Entry 6OX7 (X-ray diffraction, 2.75 A resolution); this record covers chains A and C.

# Chain A
Protein: Non-structural protein 1
Organism: Influenza A virus (strain A/Brevig Mission/1/1918 H1N1)
UniProtKB: Q99AU3 (NS1_I18A0); residues 86-230 here = UniProt positions 86-230
Chain sequence (145 residues; each row starts with the number of its first residue):
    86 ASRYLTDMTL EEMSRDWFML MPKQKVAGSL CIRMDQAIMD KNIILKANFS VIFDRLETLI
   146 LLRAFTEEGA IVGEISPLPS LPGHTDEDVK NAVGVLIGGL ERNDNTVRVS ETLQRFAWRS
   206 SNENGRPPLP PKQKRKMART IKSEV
Not modelled in the structure: 213-230
Sequence notes: engineered mutation Arg187 (Trp in Q99AU3)
Swiss-Prot annotation at these positions:
  - region: Val180 to Pro215 (CPSF4-binding), Ala223 to Val230 (PABPN1-binding)
  - motif: Ile137 to Leu146 (Nuclear export signal)
Reported in the primary citation:
  - mutagenesis - L95I/M98L, W187R: unchanged binding to Phosphatidylinositol 3-kinase regulatory subunit beta (chain C)

# Chain C
Protein: Phosphatidylinositol 3-kinase regulatory subunit beta
Organism: Homo sapiens
Notes: fragment: iSH2 domain
UniProtKB: O00459 (P85B_HUMAN); residue numbers follow UniProt; this construct covers 435-597
Chain sequence (165 residues; row label = number of the first residue in the row):
   433 GSKEDSVEAV GAQLKVYHQQ YQDKSREYDQ LYEEYTRTSQ ELQMKRTAIE AFNETIKIFE
   493 EQGQTQEKSS KEYLERFRRE GNEKEMQRIL LNSERLKSRI AEIHESRTKL EQQLRAQASD
   553 NREIDKRMNS LKPDLMQLRK IRDQYLVWLT QKGARQKKIN EWLGI
Not modelled in the structure: 496-531
Sequence notes: expression tag (433-434); engineered mutation Ser501 (Cys in O00459)
Swiss-Prot annotation at these positions:
  - modified residue: Tyr464 (Phosphotyrosine)
  - natural variant: Asp557 (D557H: In MPPH1)

# How chain A and chain C interact
Pairs across the interface - 31 pairs, chain A then chain C:
  Ser87(A) with Met568(C)
  Arg88(A) with Met568(C)
  Tyr89(A) with Met568(C), hydrophobic; Arg571(C); Lys572(C); Asp575(C), hydrogen bond
  Thr91(A) with Arg571(C), hydrogen bond
  Leu95(A) with Arg574(C); Asp575(C); Leu578(C), hydrophobic
  Glu96(A) with Gln588(C), hydrogen bond
  Met98(A) with Asp575(C); Leu578(C), hydrophobic; Val579(C), hydrophobic
  Ser99(A) with Leu578(C); Gln588(C); Ile591(C)
  Arg100(A) with Gln588(C)
  Asp101(A) with Arg587(C), salt bridge; Gln588(C), hydrogen bond (side chain-backbone)
  Ser135(A) with Lys572(C)
  Ile145(A) with Lys572(C); Asp575(C); Gln576(C); Val579(C)
  Leu146(A) with Val579(C), hydrophobic
  Glu159(A) with Gln583(C), hydrogen bond
  Ser161(A) with Gln583(C), hydrogen bond
  Pro164(A) with Trp580(C), hydrogen bond (backbone-side chain); Gln583(C)
  Ser165(A) with Lys584(C)
Also at the interface, not in a pair above, chain A (22 interface residues in all): Asn133, Glu142, Thr143, Arg148, Pro162
Also at the interface, not in a pair above, chain C (18 interface residues in all): His450, Thr582, Asn592, Leu595
The authors on this interface:
  - specific contacts: Tyr89(A)-Asp575(C) (hydrogen bond)
  - interface residues, chain A: Ser161(A)

# Overview
22 residues of chain A face 18 of chain C across their interface; the contacts include 7 hydrogen bonds and 1
salt bridge. Polar pairs include Asp101(A)-Arg587(C), Tyr89(A)-Asp575(C) and Thr91(A)-Arg571(C). The paper
describes a hydrogen bond between Tyr89(A) and Asp575(C). The paper reports that L95I/M98L and W187R of chain
A leave binding to Phosphatidylinositol 3-kinase regulatory subunit beta (chain C) unchanged; the interface
residue Ser161(A).
Chain A is Non-structural protein 1 (Influenza A virus (strain A/Brevig Mission/1/1918 H1N1)) and chain C is
Phosphatidylinositol 3-kinase regulatory subunit beta (Homo sapiens); the structure, The complex of 1918
NS1-ED and the iSH2 domain of the human p85beta subunit of PI3K, was determined by X-ray diffraction together
with 6U28 from the same study.
